2AG1 - chains B and C of the 4 polymer chains in the assembly; structure by X-ray diffraction, 2.58 A resolution.

== Chain B (and C) ==
Protein: benzaldehyde lyase
From: Pseudomonas fluorescens
Notes: EC 4.1.2.38; chain C of this document is another copy of the same molecule, construct and numbering; everything in this record applies to it too
Sequence (563 residues; each row starts with the number of its first residue):
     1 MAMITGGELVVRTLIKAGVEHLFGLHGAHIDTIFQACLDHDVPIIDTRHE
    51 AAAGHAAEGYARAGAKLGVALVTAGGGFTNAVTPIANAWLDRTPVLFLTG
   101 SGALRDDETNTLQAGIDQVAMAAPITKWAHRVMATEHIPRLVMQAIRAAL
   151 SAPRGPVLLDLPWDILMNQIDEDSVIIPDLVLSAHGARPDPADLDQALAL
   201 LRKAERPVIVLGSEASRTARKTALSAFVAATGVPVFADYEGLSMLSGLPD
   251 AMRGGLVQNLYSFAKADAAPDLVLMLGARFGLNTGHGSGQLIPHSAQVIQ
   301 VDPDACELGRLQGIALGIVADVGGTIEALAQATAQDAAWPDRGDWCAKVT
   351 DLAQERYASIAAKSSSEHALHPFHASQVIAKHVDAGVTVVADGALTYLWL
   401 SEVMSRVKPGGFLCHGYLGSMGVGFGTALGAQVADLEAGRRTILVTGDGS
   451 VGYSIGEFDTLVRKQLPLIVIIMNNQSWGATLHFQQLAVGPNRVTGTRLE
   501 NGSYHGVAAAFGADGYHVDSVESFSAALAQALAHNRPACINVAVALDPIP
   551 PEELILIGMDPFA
Not modelled in the structure: 1-2, 556-563
Sequence notes: modified residue (1, 3, 121, 133, 143, 167, 244, 252, 275, 404, 421, 473, 559)
Modified residues: Mse1, Mse559 (selenomethionine); Mse3, Mse121, Mse133, Mse143, Mse167, Mse244, Mse252, Mse275, Mse404, Mse421, Mse473 (selenomethionine; parent Met)
Ion coordination: Mg2+: Asp448, Asn475, Ser477 (together with thiamine diphosphate)
Residues lining bound ligands:
  - thiamine diphosphate: Gly393, Ala394, Leu395, Thr396, Gly419, Ser420, Mse421, Gly447, Asp448, Gly449, Ser450, Tyr453, Mse473, Asn475, Ser477, Trp478, Gly479, Ala480, Thr481
  - thiamine diphosphate (TPP): Leu25, His26, Gly27, Glu50, Thr73, Gly76, Gly77, Asn80, Gln113

== Interface between chain B and chain C ==
Pairs across the interface - 53 pairs, chain B then chain C:
  Arg140(B) - Arg310(C)
  Arg140(B) - Leu311(C)
  Gln144(B) - Cys306(C)
  Gln144(B) - Arg310(C)  hydrogen bond
  Arg147(B) - Ala305(C)  hydrogen bond (side chain-backbone)
  Arg147(B) - Cys306(C)  hydrogen bond (side chain-backbone)
  Arg147(B) - Leu308(C)  hydrogen bond (side chain-backbone)
  Arg147(B) - Arg310(C)
  Ala148(B) - Cys306(C)  hydrophobic
  Ser151(B) - Ala305(C)
  Val181(B) - Ile314(C)
  Val181(B) - Ala315(C)
  Val181(B) - Gly317(C)
  Leu182(B) - Ala305(C)  hydrophobic
  Leu182(B) - Leu308(C)  hydrophobic
  Leu182(B) - Gly317(C)
  Leu182(B) - Val319(C)  hydrophobic
  Ser183(B) - Asp193(C)  hydrogen bond
  Ser183(B) - Gly317(C)  hydrogen bond (backbone-backbone)
  His185(B) - Asp190(C)  salt bridge
  His185(B) - Asp193(C)
  Ala187(B) - Ala187(C)  hydrophobic
  Ala187(B) - Arg188(C)
  Ala187(B) - Val319(C)
  Arg188(B) - Ala187(C)
  Arg188(B) - Arg188(C)  hydrogen bond (backbone-backbone)
  Arg188(B) - Asp190(C)  salt bridge
  Arg188(B) - Pro191(C)
  Asp190(B) - His185(C)  salt bridge
  Asp190(B) - Arg188(C)  salt bridge
  Pro191(B) - Arg188(C)
  Asp193(B) - Ser183(C)  hydrogen bond
  Asp193(B) - His185(C)
  Ala305(B) - Arg147(C)  hydrogen bond (backbone-side chain)
  Ala305(B) - Ser151(C)
  Ala305(B) - Leu182(C)  hydrophobic
  Cys306(B) - Gln144(C)
  Cys306(B) - Arg147(C)  hydrogen bond (backbone-side chain)
  Cys306(B) - Ala148(C)  hydrophobic
  Leu308(B) - Arg147(C)  hydrogen bond (backbone-side chain)
  Leu308(B) - Leu182(C)  hydrophobic
  Arg310(B) - Arg140(C)
  Arg310(B) - Gln144(C)  hydrogen bond
  Arg310(B) - Arg147(C)
  Leu311(B) - Arg140(C)
  Ile314(B) - Val181(C)
  Ala315(B) - Val181(C)
  Gly317(B) - Val181(C)
  Gly317(B) - Leu182(C)
  Gly317(B) - Ser183(C)  hydrogen bond (backbone-backbone)
  Val319(B) - Leu182(C)  hydrophobic
  Val319(B) - Ala187(C)
  Ala320(B) - Ala187(C)  hydrophobic
Also at the interface, not in a pair above, chain B (29 interface residues in all): Gly186, Pro189, Gly309, Leu316, Gln331
Also at the interface, not in a pair above, chain C (30 interface residues in all): Gly186, Pro189, Ala192, Gly309, Leu316, Ala320, Gln331

== Overview ==
Chain B and chain C form an interface of 29 and 30 residues respectively; the contacts include 13 hydrogen
bonds and 4 salt bridges. Polar contacts include His185(B)-Asp190(C), Arg188(B)-Asp190(C) and
Gln144(B)-Arg310(C). Bound to chain B: thiamine diphosphate. Asp448(B), Asn475(B) and Ser477(B) form the Mg2+
site.
Both chains are benzaldehyde lyase (Pseudomonas fluorescens). Entry 2AG1 (Crystal structure of Benzaldehyde
lyase (BAL)- SeMet) was determined by X-ray diffraction, deposited together with 2AG0.
